Entry 7OE1 (electron microscopy, 3.05 A resolution); this record covers chains A and D of the 21 polymer chains in the assembly.

== Chain A ==
Molecule: 16S rRNA
Source organism: Escherichia coli str. K-12 substr. MG1655
Sequence (1542 nucleotides; row label = number of the first residue in the row):
     1 AAAUUGAAGAGUUUGAUCAUGGCUCAGAUUGAACGCUGGCGGCAGGCCUA
    51 ACACAUGCAAGUCGAACGGUAACAGGAAGAAGCUUGCUUCUUUGCUGACG
   101 AGUGGCGGACGGGUGAGUAAUGUCUGGGAAACUGCCUGAUGGAGGGGGAU
   151 AACUACUGGAAACGGUAGCUAAUACCGCAUAACGUCGCAAGACCAAAGAG
   201 GGGGACCUUCGGGCCUCUUGCCAUCGGAUGUGCCCAGAUGGGAUUAGCUA
   251 GUAGGUGGGGUAACGGCUCACCUAGGCGACGAUCCCUAGCUGGUCUGAGA
   301 GGAUGACCAGCCACACUGGAACUGAGACACGGUCCAGACUCCUACGGGAG
   351 GCAGCAGUGGGGAAUAUUGCACAAUGGGCGCAAGCCUGAUGCAGCCAUGC
   401 CGCGUGUAUGAAGAAGGCCUUCGGGUUGUAAAGUACUUUCAGCGGGGAGG
   451 AAGGGAGUAAAGUUAAUACCUUUGCUCAUUGACGUUACCCGCAGAAGAAG
   501 CACCGGCUAACUCCGUGCCAGCAGCCGCGGUAAUACGGAGGGUGCAAGCG
   551 UUAAUCGGAAUUACUGGGCGUAAAGCGCACGCAGGCGGUUUGUUAAGUCA
   601 GAUGUGAAAUCCCCGGGCUCAACCUGGGAACUGCAUCUGAUACUGGCAAG
   651 CUUGAGUCUCGUAGAGGGGGGUAGAAUUCCAGGUGUAGCGGUGAAAUGCG
   701 UAGAGAUCUGGAGGAAUACCGGUGGCGAAGGCGGCCCCCUGGACGAAGAC
   751 UGACGCUCAGGUGCGAAAGCGUGGGGAGCAAACAGGAUUAGAUACCCUGG
   801 UAGUCCACGCCGUAAACGAUGUCGACUUGGAGGUUGUGCCCUUGAGGCGU
   851 GGCUUCCGGAGCUAACGCGUUAAGUCGACCGCCUGGGGAGUACGGCCGCA
   901 AGGUUAAAACUCAAAUGAAUUGACGGGGGCCCGCACAAGCGGUGGAGCAU
   951 GUGGUUUAAUUCGAUGCAACGCGAAGAACCUUACCUGGUCUUGACAUCCA
  1001 CGGAAGUUUUCAGAGAUGAGAAUGUGCCUUCGGGAACCGUGAGACAGGUG
  1051 CUGCAUGGCUGUCGUCAGCUCGUGUUGUGAAAUGUUGGGUUAAGUCCCGC
  1101 AACGAGCGCAACCCUUAUCCUUUGUUGCCAGCGGUCCGGCCGGGAACUCA
  1151 AAGGAGACUGCCAGUGAUAAACUGGAGGAAGGUGGGGAUGACGUCAAGUC
  1201 AUCAUGGCCCUUACGACCAGGGCUACACACGUGCUACAAUGGCGCAUACA
  1251 AAGAGAAGCGACCUCGCGAGAGCAAGCGGACCUCAUAAAGUGCGUCGUAG
  1301 UCCGGAUUGGAGUCUGCAACUCGACUCCAUGAAGUCGGAAUCGCUAGUAA
  1351 UCGUGGAUCAGAAUGCCACGGUGAAUACGUUCCCGGGCCUUGUACACACC
  1401 GCCCGUCACACCAUGGGAGUGGGUUGCAAAAGAAGUAGGUAGCUUAACCU
  1451 UCGGGAGGGCGCUUACCACUUUGUGAUUCAUGACUGGGGUGAAGUCGUAA
  1501 CAAGGUAACCGUAGGGGAACCUGCGGUUGGAUCACCUCCUUA
Not modelled in the structure: 1-4, 1535-1542

== Chain D ==
Name: 30S ribosomal protein S4
Source organism: Escherichia coli str. K-12 substr. MG1655
Reference sequence: A0A6D2XM56 (A0A6D2XM56_ECOLI); residues 1-205 here correspond to UniProt positions 2-206 (UniProt number = residue number + 1)
Chain sequence (205 residues; each row starts with the number of its first residue):
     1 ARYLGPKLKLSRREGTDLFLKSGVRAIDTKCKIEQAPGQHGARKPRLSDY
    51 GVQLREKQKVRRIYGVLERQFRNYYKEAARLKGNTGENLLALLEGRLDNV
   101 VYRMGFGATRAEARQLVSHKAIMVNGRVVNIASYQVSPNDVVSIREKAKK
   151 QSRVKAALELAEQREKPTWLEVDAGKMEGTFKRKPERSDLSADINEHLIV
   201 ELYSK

== How chain A and chain D interact ==
Pairs across the interface - 118 pairs, chain A then chain D:
  U5(A) / Ala-79(D)  sugar contact
  A8(A) / Glu-201(D)  hydrogen bond to the base
  A8(A) / Ser-204(D)  base contact
  A8(A) / Lys-205(D)  hydrogen bond to the base
  C400(A) / Arg-69(D)  hydrogen bond to the phosphate
  C401(A) / Arg-69(D)  salt bridge to the phosphate
  C401(A) / Asn-73(D)  hydrogen bond to the phosphate
  G402(A) / Gln-70(D)  hydrogen bond to the phosphate
  G402(A) / Ile-131(D)  sugar contact
  C403(A) / Ala-1(D)  base contact
  C403(A) / Gln-70(D)  hydrogen bond to the phosphate
  C403(A) / Ile-131(D)  phosphate contact
  C403(A) / Ala-132(D)  phosphate contact
  C403(A) / Ser-133(D)  hydrogen bond to the phosphate
  G404(A) / Ala-1(D)  hydrogen bond to the base
  G404(A) / Arg-114(D)  salt bridge to the phosphate
  G404(A) / Ser-118(D)  sugar contact
  U405(A) / Ala-1(D)  base contact
  U405(A) / Arg-2(D)  phosphate contact
  U405(A) / Tyr-3(D)  hydrogen bond to the base
  G406(A) / Leu-4(D)  phosphate contact
  G406(A) / Gln-115(D)  hydrogen bond to the base
  G406(A) / Arg-153(D)  base contact
  U407(A) / Arg-2(D)  salt bridge to the phosphate
  U407(A) / Ala-111(D)  phosphate contact
  U407(A) / Glu-112(D)  sugar contact
  U407(A) / Gln-115(D)  sugar contact
  U407(A) / Arg-153(D)  sugar contact
  A408(A) / Leu-20(D)  phosphate contact
  A408(A) / Ser-22(D)  phosphate contact
  A408(A) / Thr-109(D)  phosphate contact
  A408(A) / Ala-111(D)  phosphate contact
  U409(A) / Lys-21(D)  salt bridge to the phosphate
  U409(A) / Ser-22(D)  hydrogen bond to the phosphate
  G410(A) / Lys-21(D)  hydrogen bond to the base
  G410(A) / Val-24(D)  phosphate contact
  A411(A) / Lys-30(D)  hydrogen bond to the phosphate
  A412(A) / Lys-30(D)  base contact
  G413(A) / Lys-30(D)  base contact
  G413(A) / Cys-31(D)  base contact
  G413(A) / Lys-32(D)  base contact
  G425(A) / Gln-35(D)  hydrogen bond to the phosphate
  U426(A) / Lys-32(D)  salt bridge to the phosphate
  U426(A) / Gln-35(D)  hydrogen bond to the phosphate
  U426(A) / Ala-36(D)  sugar contact
  U426(A) / Gly-38(D)  sugar contact
  U427(A) / Arg-12(D)  salt bridge to the phosphate
  U427(A) / Ala-36(D)  phosphate contact
  U427(A) / Pro-37(D)  phosphate contact
  U427(A) / Gly-38(D)  hydrogen bond to the phosphate
  G428(A) / Lys-9(D)  salt bridge to the phosphate
  G428(A) / Arg-12(D)  phosphate contact
  U429(A) / Leu-8(D)  phosphate contact
  U429(A) / Lys-9(D)  phosphate contact
  U429(A) / Arg-12(D)  salt bridge to the phosphate
  U429(A) / Lys-21(D)  hydrogen bond to the sugar
  U429(A) / Cys-31(D)  phosphate contact
  A430(A) / Lys-7(D)  phosphate contact
  A430(A) / Leu-8(D)  hydrogen bond to the phosphate
  C436(A) / Ser-152(D)  sugar contact
  U437(A) / Gln-115(D)  hydrogen bond to the base
  U437(A) / His-119(D)  sugar contact
  U437(A) / Gln-151(D)  sugar contact
  U437(A) / Arg-153(D)  sugar contact
  U438(A) / His-119(D)  hydrogen bond to the sugar
  U438(A) / Lys-147(D)  salt bridge to the phosphate
  U438(A) / Gln-151(D)  phosphate contact
  U439(A) / Ser-118(D)  sugar contact
  U439(A) / His-119(D)  base contact
  U439(A) / Lys-120(D)  hydrogen bond to the phosphate
  U439(A) / Asn-130(D)  sugar contact
  C440(A) / Lys-120(D)  salt bridge to the phosphate
  C489(A) / Lys-120(D)  phosphate contact
  C490(A) / Arg-145(D)  salt bridge to the phosphate
  A495(A) / Gln-115(D)  base contact
  A499(A) / Tyr-3(D)  base contact
  A509(A) / Ser-48(D)  hydrogen bond to the phosphate
  A509(A) / Tyr-50(D)  phosphate contact
  A509(A) / Gly-51(D)  sugar contact
  A509(A) / Leu-54(D)  sugar contact
  A510(A) / Arg-13(D)  sugar contact
  A510(A) / Arg-43(D)  hydrogen bond to the phosphate
  C511(A) / Gln-39(D)  hydrogen bond to the base
  C511(A) / His-40(D)  salt bridge to the phosphate
  C511(A) / Arg-43(D)  salt bridge to the phosphate
  U512(A) / His-40(D)  salt bridge to the phosphate
  G540(A) / Gln-39(D)  hydrogen bond to the base
  G541(A) / Gly-38(D)  sugar contact
  G541(A) / Gln-39(D)  hydrogen bond to the sugar
  G542(A) / Lys-9(D)  salt bridge to the phosphate
  G542(A) / Arg-13(D)  hydrogen bond to the sugar
  G542(A) / Pro-37(D)  sugar contact
  U543(A) / Arg-13(D)  salt bridge to the phosphate
  U543(A) / Arg-55(D)  phosphate contact
  G544(A) / Leu-54(D)  phosphate contact
  G544(A) / Arg-55(D)  salt bridge to the phosphate
  G544(A) / Gln-58(D)  hydrogen bond to the phosphate
  G544(A) / Arg-62(D)  salt bridge to the phosphate
  C545(A) / Lys-57(D)  salt bridge to the phosphate
  C545(A) / Gln-58(D)  hydrogen bond to the phosphate
  C545(A) / Arg-61(D)  salt bridge to the phosphate
  C545(A) / Glu-68(D)  phosphate contact
  A546(A) / Tyr-3(D)  stacking on the base
  A546(A) / Arg-61(D)  salt bridge to the phosphate
  A546(A) / Leu-67(D)  phosphate contact
  A546(A) / Glu-68(D)  hydrogen bond to the phosphate
  A546(A) / Arg-69(D)  hydrogen bond to the phosphate
  A547(A) / Ala-1(D)  phosphate contact
  A547(A) / Tyr-3(D)  hydrogen bond to the phosphate
  C613(A) / Arg-80(D)  salt bridge to the phosphate
  C614(A) / Arg-80(D)  salt bridge to the phosphate
  U619(A) / Arg-127(D)  hydrogen bond to the sugar
  U619(A) / Val-128(D)  base contact
  U619(A) / Val-129(D)  base contact
  U619(A) / Asn-130(D)  hydrogen bond to the base
  U619(A) / Ile-131(D)  base contact
  C620(A) / Ile-131(D)  base contact
  C620(A) / Tyr-134(D)  sugar contact
Interface residues without a listed pair, chain A (51 interface residues in all): A28, G491, C507, U508
Interface residues without a listed pair, chain D (69 interface residues in all): Gly-23, Arg-46, Leu-47, Arg-72, Gly-83, Leu-202

== Summary ==
51 residues of chain A face 69 of chain D across their interface, with 34 hydrogen bonds, 23 salt bridges and
1 aromatic stacking contact. Polar contacts include A8(A)/Glu-201(D), A8(A)/Lys-205(D) and G404(A)/Ala-1(D).
Here chain A is 16S rRNA and chain D is 30S ribosomal protein S4, both from Escherichia coli str. K-12 substr.
MG1655. Entry 7OE1 (30S ribosomal subunit from E. coli) was determined by electron microscopy, deposited
together with 7OE0 and 7OI0.
